PDB entry 7FKE | X-ray diffraction, 1.48 A resolution | chains A and B

== Chain A ==
Protein: Pre-mRNA-splicing factor 8
Organism: Saccharomyces cerevisiae S288C
UniProtKB: P33334 (PRP8_YEAST); numbering as in UniProt (aligned over 1836-2090)
Chain sequence (258 residues; each row starts with the number of its first residue):
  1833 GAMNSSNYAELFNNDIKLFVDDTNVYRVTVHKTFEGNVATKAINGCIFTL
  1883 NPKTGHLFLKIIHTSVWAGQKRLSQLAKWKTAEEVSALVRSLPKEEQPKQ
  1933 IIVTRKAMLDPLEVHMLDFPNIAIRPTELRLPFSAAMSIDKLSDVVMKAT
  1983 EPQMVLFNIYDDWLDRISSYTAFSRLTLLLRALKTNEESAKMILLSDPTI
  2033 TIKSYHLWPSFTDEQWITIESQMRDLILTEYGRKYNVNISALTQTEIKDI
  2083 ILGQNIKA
Disordered / not traced: 2070-2090
Construct notes: expression tag (1833-1835)
Swiss-Prot annotation at these positions:
  - mutagenesis: Asp1853 (D1853A: Alters protein folding. Severely impaired growth. Strongly reduced growth at 35 degrees Celsius; when associated with A-1854; D1853N: Reduced growth at 30 degrees Celsius ...), Asp1854 (D1854A: Reduced growth at 30 degrees Celsius. Strongly reduced growth at 16 degrees Celsius. Strongly reduced growth at 35 degrees Celsius; when associated with A-1853 ...), Thr1855 (T1855A: Reduced growth at 30 degrees Celsius. Strongly reduced growth at 16 degrees Celsius), Thr1936 (T1936A: Reduced growth at 30 degrees Celsius. Strongly reduced growth at 16 degrees Celsius), Arg1937 (R1937K: Severely impaired growth. Reduced growth at 30 degrees Celsius. Strongly reduced growth at 16 degrees Celsius)

== Chain B ==
Protein: A1 cistron-splicing factor AAR2
Organism: Saccharomyces cerevisiae S288C
UniProtKB: P32357 (AAR2_YEAST); aligned to UniProt positions 1-317 over residues 1-317
Chain sequence (308 residues; row label = number of the first residue in the row; note: 13 numbers in that range are skipped by the numbering (no residue carries them; nothing is unmodelled there); numbers below 1 keep their minus sign (Gly-3 is residue -3)):
    -3 GAMAMNTVPFTSAPIEVTIGIDQYSFNVKENQPFHGIKDIPIGHVHVIHF
    47 QHADNSSMRYGYWFDCRMGNFYIQYDPKDGLYKMMEERDGAKFENIVHNF
    97 KERQMMVSYPKIDEDDTWYNLTEFVQMDKIRKIVRKDENQFSYVDSSMTT
   147 VQENEL
   166 SSSSSDPAHSLNYTVINFKSREAIRPGHEMEDFLDKSYYLNTVMLQGIFK
   216 NSSNYFGELQFAFLNAMFFGNYGSSLQWHAMIELICSSATVPKHMLDKLD
   266 EILYYQIKTLPEQYSDILLNERVWNICLYSSFQKNSLHNTEKIMENKYPE
   316 LL
Disordered / not traced: -3 to 0, 166-169
Construct notes: expression tag (-3 to 0); conflict Ser166 (Leu153 in P32357), Ser167 (Lys154 in P32357), Ser170 (Asp in P32357)
Small-molecule neighbours:
  - N-ethyl-1-(4-fluorophenyl)methanesulfonamide (WAH), molecule 1: Pro5, Phe6, Thr7, Tyr68, Gln70, Glu83, Lys88, Phe89, Ile92, Phe96
  - N-ethyl-1-(4-fluorophenyl)methanesulfonamide (WAH), molecule 2: Phe120, Val121, Gln122, Lys125, Ile126, Lys128, Ile129, Thr179, Ile213, Phe214, Asn219, Gly222, Glu223, Phe226
Swiss-Prot annotation at these positions:
  - region: Leu261 to Ile282 (Leucine-zipper)
  - modified residue: Ser253 (Phosphoserine), Thr274 (Phosphothreonine)

== How chain A and chain B interact ==
Pairs across the interface (17; chain A residue first):
  Gln1907(A) - Met195(B)
  Gln1907(A) - Leu199(B)
  Leu1908(A) - Met195(B)  hydrophobic
  Trp1911(A) - Glu194(B)
  Trp1911(A) - Met195(B)  hydrophobic
  Trp1911(A) - Phe198(B)  hydrophobic
  Asp1942(A) - Lys184(B)  salt bridge
  Asp1942(A) - Phe198(B)
  Glu1945(A) - Lys184(B)  salt bridge
  Val1946(A) - Ile189(B)  hydrophobic
  Val1946(A) - Glu194(B)
  Val1946(A) - Phe198(B)  hydrophobic
  His1947(A) - Glu194(B)  salt bridge
  Leu1949(A) - Lys184(B)
  Leu1949(A) - Ser185(B)
  Leu1949(A) - Arg186(B)
  Asp1950(A) - Arg186(B)  salt bridge

== Summary ==
9 residues of chain A and 8 residues of chain B are in contact; the contacts include 4 salt bridges. Polar
contacts include Asp1942(A)-Lys184(B), Glu1945(A)-Lys184(B) and His1947(A)-Glu194(B). Bound to chain B:
N-ethyl-1-(4-fluorophenyl)methanesulfonamide. Curated annotation (UniProt) lists 5 mutagenesis sites on chain
A.
Here chain A is Pre-mRNA-splicing factor 8 and chain B is A1 cistron-splicing factor AAR2, both from
Saccharomyces cerevisiae S288C. Entry 7FKE (PanDDA analysis group deposition -- Aar2/RNaseH in complex with
fragment P04C12 from the F2X-Universal Library) was determined by X-ray diffraction (same publication as 5ST0,
5ST1, 5ST2, 5ST3, 5ST4, 5ST5 and 248 further entries).
